5JUB - chains A and Z of the 6 polymer chains in the assembly; structure by X-ray diffraction, 2.57 A resolution.

== Chain A ==
Name: Transcriptional regulator
From: Streptococcus thermophilus LMD-9
Chain sequence (310 residues; each row starts with the number of its first residue):
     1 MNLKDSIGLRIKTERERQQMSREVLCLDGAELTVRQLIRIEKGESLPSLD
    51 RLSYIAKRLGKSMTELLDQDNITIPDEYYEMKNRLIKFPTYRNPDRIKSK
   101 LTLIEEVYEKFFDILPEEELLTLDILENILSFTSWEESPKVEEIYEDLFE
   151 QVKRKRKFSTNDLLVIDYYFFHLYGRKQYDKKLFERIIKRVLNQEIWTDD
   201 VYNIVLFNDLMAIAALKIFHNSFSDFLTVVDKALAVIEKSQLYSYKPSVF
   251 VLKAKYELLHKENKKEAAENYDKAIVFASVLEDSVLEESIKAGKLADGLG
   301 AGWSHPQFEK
Disordered / not traced: 1-2, 301-310
What the authors report for this chain:
  - binding site for pComX-for (chain Z): Arg35, Arg39, Arg51
  - binding site for pComX-rev: Arg35
  - self-association interface (contacts with another copy of this molecule); pairs are residue here / residue on that copy: Lys87-Asp200 (salt bridge), Lys246-Glu282 (salt bridge)
  - binding site for ComS: Thr90, Arg92, Lys100, Phe171, Tyr174, Asn208, Ser289, Ile290
  - conformationally variable residues (helix shift): Glu146, Phe171, Tyr174
  - contacts within the chain: Tyr91-Leu286, Arg92-Leu130 (hydrogen bond), Arg96-Asp283 (salt bridge)
  - mutagenesis - K87A, T90A, Y91A, R92A, K100A, F171A/Y174A, K246A: decreased binding to DNA
  - mutagenesis - K87A/K246A: abolished binding to DNA
  - mutagenesis - K87A, K87A/K246A, K246A: decreased signaling in response to XIP
  - mutagenesis - K87A/K246A, F171A/Y174A (Kd 87 nM): unchanged binding to ComS
  - mutagenesis - T90A, Y91A, R92A, K100A, F171A/Y174A: decreased signaling
  - mutagenesis - K87A, Y91A, R92A, F171A/Y174A, K246A: decreased binding to pComX-for (chain Z)
  - mutagenesis - K87A/K246A: abolished binding to pComX-for (chain Z)
  - mutagenesis - Y91A: unchanged binding to XIP
  - mutagenesis - E117A/E118A, E146A/D147A: increased signaling
  - mutagenesis - E146A/D147A: increased binding to in the absence of XIP

== Chain Z ==
Molecule: pComX-for
Sequence (20 nucleotides; each row starts with the number of its first residue):
     1 TAGTGACATATATGTCTCTA
Disordered / not traced: 1, 19-20

== Interface between chain A and chain Z ==
Pairs across the interface - 20 pairs, chain A then chain Z:
  Lys4(A) - DA12(Z)  salt bridge to the phosphate
  Glu31(A) - DG14(Z)  phosphate contact
  Leu32(A) - DG14(Z)  phosphate contact
  Thr33(A) - DG14(Z)  hydrogen bond to the phosphate
  Thr33(A) - DT15(Z)  phosphate contact
  Arg35(A) - DT15(Z)  base contact
  Gln36(A) - DA12(Z)  sugar contact
  Gln36(A) - DT13(Z)  hydrogen bond to the phosphate
  Gln36(A) - DG14(Z)  phosphate contact
  Arg39(A) - DT13(Z)  base contact
  Arg39(A) - DG14(Z)  hydrogen bond to the base
  Ile40(A) - DT13(Z)  phosphate contact
  Ser45(A) - DA12(Z)  phosphate contact
  Ser45(A) - DT13(Z)  base contact
  Leu46(A) - DA12(Z)  hydrogen bond to the phosphate
  Leu46(A) - DT13(Z)  phosphate contact
  Pro47(A) - DT13(Z)  phosphate contact
  Ser48(A) - DT13(Z)  hydrogen bond to the phosphate
  Arg51(A) - DT13(Z)  hydrogen bond to the phosphate
  Arg51(A) - DG14(Z)  salt bridge to the phosphate
Interface residues without a listed pair, chain A (15 interface residues in all): Gly29, Glu44

== Summary ==
The interface between chain A and chain Z involves 15 residues on one side and 4 on the other, with 6 hydrogen
bonds and 2 salt bridges. Polar pairs include Arg39(A)-DG14(Z), Thr33(A)-DG14(Z) and Gln36(A)-DT13(Z). The
paper reports a binding site for ComS at Thr90(A), Arg92(A) and Lys100(A) among others; K87A, T90A and Y91A of
chain A, among others, reduce binding to DNA; 10 substitutions were tested in all.
Here chain A is Transcriptional regulator (Streptococcus thermophilus LMD-9) and chain Z is pComX-for. Entry
5JUB (Crystal structure of ComR from S.thermophilus in complex with DNA and its signalling peptide ComS) was
determined by X-ray diffraction (same publication as 5JUF).
